5ACP - chains A and B; structure by X-ray diffraction, 1.98 A resolution.

# Chain A (and B)
Protein: Gim-1 protein
Organism: Pseudomonas aeruginosa
Notes: chain B of this document is another copy of the same molecule, construct and numbering; everything in this record applies to it too
Reference sequence: Q704V1 (Q704V1_PSEAI); the construct has insertions or renumbered stretches relative to UniProt, so the offset changes along the chain: 19-45 = UniProt 1-27; 47-100 = UniProt 28-81; 104-107 = UniProt 83-86; 109-131 = UniProt 87-109; 6 more segments
Amino-acid sequence (250 residues; numbered 19 to 307; 39 numbers in that range are skipped by the numbering (no residue carries them; nothing is unmodelled there); the number before each row is that of its first residue):
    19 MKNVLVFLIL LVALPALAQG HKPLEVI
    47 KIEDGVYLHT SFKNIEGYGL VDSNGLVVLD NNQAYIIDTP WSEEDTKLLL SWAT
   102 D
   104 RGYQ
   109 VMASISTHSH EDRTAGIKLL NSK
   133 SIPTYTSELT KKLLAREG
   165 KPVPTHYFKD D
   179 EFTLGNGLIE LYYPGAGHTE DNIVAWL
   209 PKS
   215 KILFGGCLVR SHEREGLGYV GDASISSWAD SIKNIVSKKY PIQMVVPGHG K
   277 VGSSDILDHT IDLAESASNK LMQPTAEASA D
Unresolved in the structure: 19-37, 296-307 (chain B: 19-39, 296-307)
Differences from the reference sequence: engineered mutation Arg228 (Trp182 in Q704V1)
Modified positions: Cys221 (cysteinesulfonic acid; OCS)
Bound ions: Zn2+ site 1: His116, His118, His196; Zn2+ site 2: Asp120, Cys221, His263; Mg2+: Ser139, Asp199
Reported in the primary citation:
  - contacts within the chain: Asp68-Gly264 (hydrogen bond), Asp68-Arg228
  - conformationally variable residues (loop rearrangement, side-chain flip): Ser57 to Asp68, His263
  - post-translational modification sites: Cys221
  - mutagenesis - Y233I (50-fold): decreased catalytic activity on meropenem
  - mutagenesis - Y233I: decreased catalytic activity on cefoxitin
  - mutagenesis - Y233I (5-fold): decreased catalytic activity on imipenem
  - mutagenesis - W228R (a factor of 8), Y233I: decreased catalytic activity on ceftazidime
  - mutagenesis - Y233N: decreased catalytic activity
  - mutagenesis - Y233I: decreased growth in response to meropenem
  - mutagenesis - Y233I: decreased growth in response to ertapenem
  - mutagenesis - Y233N (3.7 kcal/mol): decreased binding to hydrolyzed ampicillin (from molecular simulation)
  - mutagenesis - W228R: decreased growth in response to piperacillin
  - mutagenesis - Y233N: unchanged growth in response to cefoxitin
  - Zn2+ coordination: His263

# Interface between chain A and chain B
Residue-residue contacts (21):
  Gly38(A) with Tyr233(B)
  Asn60(A) with Tyr233(B), hydrogen bond
  Ile61(A) with Ile61(B), hydrophobic; Tyr64(B), hydrophobic; Val67(B), hydrophobic
  Glu62(A) with His263(B)
  Gly63(A) with Cys221(B); Arg224(B), hydrogen bond (backbone-side chain); Gly232(B); His263(B)
  Tyr64(A) with Gly232(B)
  Gly65(A) with Gly232(B); Tyr233(B)
  Trp87(A) with Glu62(B), hydrogen bond (side chain-backbone); Gly63(B)
  His118(A) with Glu62(B), salt bridge
  Glu119(A) with Glu62(B)
  Asp120(A) with Gly63(B)
  Tyr233(A) with Tyr64(B); Gly65(B)
  His263(A) with Gly63(B), hydrogen bond (side chain-backbone)
Other interface residues (no listed pair), chain A (17 interface residues in all): Val67, Cys221, Gly232, Asp236
Other interface residues (no listed pair), chain B (12 interface residues in all): Gly230

# Summary
Chain A and chain B form an interface of 17 and 12 residues respectively; the contacts include 4 hydrogen
bonds and 1 salt bridge. Polar contacts include His118(A)-Glu62(B), Asn60(A)-Tyr233(B) and Gly63(A)-Arg224(B).
His116(A), His118(A) and His196(A) coordinate Zn2+ site 1. From the paper: W228R and Y233I of chain A reduce
catalytic activity on ceftazidime; Zn2+ coordination by His263(A).
Both chains are Gim-1 protein (Pseudomonas aeruginosa). Entry 5ACP (W228R-Investigation of the impact from
residues W228 and Y233 in the metallo-beta-lactamase GIM-1) was determined by X-ray diffraction together with
5ACQ, 5ACR, 5ACS and 5ACT from the same study.
